PDB entry 3LZR | X-ray diffraction, 2.73 A resolution | chains A and B

[Chain A (and B)]
Molecule: P19 protein
Source organism: Campylobacter jejuni
Notes: chain B of this document is another copy of the same molecule, construct and numbering; everything in this record applies to it too
UniProtKB: A1W1R1 (A1W1R1_CAMJJ); residues 2-159 here correspond to UniProt positions 22-179 (UniProt number = residue number + 20)
Amino-acid sequence (159 residues; each row starts with the number of its first residue):
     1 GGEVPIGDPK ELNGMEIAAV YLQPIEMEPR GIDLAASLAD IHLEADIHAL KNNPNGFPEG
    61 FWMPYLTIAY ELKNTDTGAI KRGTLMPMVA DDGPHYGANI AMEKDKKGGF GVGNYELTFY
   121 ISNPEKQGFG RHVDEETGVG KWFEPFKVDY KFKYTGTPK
Unresolved in the structure: 1
Sequence notes: expression tag (1)
Bound ions: Mn2+: Glu-3, Glu-44, Asp-92; Cu ion site 1: His-42, Met-88, His-95 (shared with His-132(B) of chain B); Cu ion site 2: His-132 (shared with His-42(B), Met-88(B), His-95(B) of chain B)

[Interface between chain A and chain B]
Pairs across the interface (95):
  Gln-23(A) with Glu-136(B); Thr-137(B)
  Ile-25(A) with His-132(B); Asp-134(B); Thr-137(B)
  Glu-26(A) with Arg-131(B); His-132(B); Val-133(B), hydrogen bond (backbone-backbone); Asp-134(B)
  Met-27(A) with Arg-131(B)
  Glu-28(A) with Gly-130(B); Arg-131(B), salt bridge; Val-133(B)
  Pro-29(A) with Gly-130(B)
  Arg-30(A) with Val-133(B)
  His-42(A) with His-132(B)
  Glu-44(A) with His-132(B)
  Asn-55(A) with Val-89(B)
  Gly-56(A) with Ala-90(B); Asp-91(B); Gly-93(B), hydrogen bond (backbone-backbone)
  Phe-57(A) with Val-89(B), hydrophobic; Pro-94(B), hydrophobic
  Pro-58(A) with Gly-93(B); Pro-94(B)
  Gly-60(A) with Phe-61(B)
  Phe-61(A) with Gly-60(B); Trp-62(B)
  Trp-62(A) with Phe-61(B); Pro-64(B), hydrophobic; Tyr-65(B), hydrophobic; Phe-129(B), hydrophobic
  Pro-64(A) with Trp-62(B), hydrophobic
  Tyr-65(A) with Trp-62(B), hydrophobic; Tyr-65(B), hydrogen bond (backbone-side chain); Pro-87(B)
  Pro-87(A) with Tyr-65(B); Phe-129(B); Gly-130(B), hydrogen bond (backbone-backbone)
  Met-88(A) with Phe-129(B); Gly-130(B); His-132(B), hydrogen bond
  Val-89(A) with Asn-55(B); Phe-57(B), hydrophobic; Phe-129(B), hydrophobic; Gly-130(B), hydrogen bond (backbone-backbone); Arg-131(B); His-132(B), hydrogen bond (backbone-backbone)
  Ala-90(A) with Gly-56(B); His-132(B); Thr-137(B); Val-139(B)
  Asp-91(A) with Glu-136(B); Thr-137(B), hydrogen bond (backbone-backbone); Gly-138(B); Val-139(B)
  Gly-93(A) with Gly-56(B), hydrogen bond (backbone-backbone)
  Pro-94(A) with Phe-57(B), hydrophobic
  His-95(A) with His-132(B), hydrogen bond
  Tyr-96(A) with Tyr-65(B)
  Glu-125(A) with Pro-29(B)
  Gly-128(A) with Ile-32(B); Met-86(B)
  Phe-129(A) with Trp-62(B), hydrophobic; Pro-87(B); Met-88(B); Val-89(B)
  Gly-130(A) with Met-27(B); Glu-28(B); Met-86(B); Pro-87(B), hydrogen bond (backbone-backbone); Met-88(B); Val-89(B), hydrogen bond (backbone-backbone)
  Arg-131(A) with Met-27(B); Glu-28(B), salt bridge; Val-89(B)
  His-132(A) with Ile-25(B); Glu-26(B); His-42(B); Met-88(B), hydrogen bond; Val-89(B), hydrogen bond (backbone-backbone); Ala-90(B); His-95(B), hydrogen bond
  Val-133(A) with Glu-26(B), hydrogen bond (backbone-backbone); Glu-28(B)
  Asp-134(A) with Ile-25(B); Glu-26(B)
  Glu-136(A) with Gly-2(B); Gln-23(B); Asp-91(B)
  Thr-137(A) with Ile-25(B); Ala-90(B); Asp-91(B), hydrogen bond (backbone-backbone)
  Val-139(A) with Ala-90(B); Asp-91(B)
Also at the interface, not in a pair above, chain A (45 interface residues in all): Leu-22, Leu-66, Met-86, Asp-92, Gln-127, Gly-138, Trp-142
Also at the interface, not in a pair above, chain B (46 interface residues in all): Glu-44, His-48, Pro-58, Leu-66, Asp-92, Tyr-96, Glu-125, Gln-127, Gly-128, Trp-142

[Summary]
The interface between chain A and chain B involves 45 residues on one side and 46 on the other, with 17
hydrogen bonds and 2 salt bridges. Polar pairs include Glu-28(A)/Arg-131(B), Tyr-65(A)/Tyr-65(B) and
Met-88(A)/His-132(B). Glu-3(A), Glu-44(A) and Asp-92(A) coordinate Mn2+.
Chain A and chain B are both P19 protein (Campylobacter jejuni); the structure, Crystal Structure Analysis of
Manganese treated P19 protein from Campylobacter jejuni at 2.73 A at pH ..., was determined by X-ray
diffraction together with 3LZL, 3LZN, 3LZO, 3LZP and 3LZQ from the same study.
